PDB entry 3PV4 | X-ray diffraction, 3.10 A resolution | chain A

== Chain A ==
Name: DegQ
Source organism: Legionella fallonii
Notes: engineered mutation(s): Delta(343-439)
Sequence (354 residues; each row starts with the number of its first residue; numbers below 1 keep their minus sign (Met-11 is residue -11)):
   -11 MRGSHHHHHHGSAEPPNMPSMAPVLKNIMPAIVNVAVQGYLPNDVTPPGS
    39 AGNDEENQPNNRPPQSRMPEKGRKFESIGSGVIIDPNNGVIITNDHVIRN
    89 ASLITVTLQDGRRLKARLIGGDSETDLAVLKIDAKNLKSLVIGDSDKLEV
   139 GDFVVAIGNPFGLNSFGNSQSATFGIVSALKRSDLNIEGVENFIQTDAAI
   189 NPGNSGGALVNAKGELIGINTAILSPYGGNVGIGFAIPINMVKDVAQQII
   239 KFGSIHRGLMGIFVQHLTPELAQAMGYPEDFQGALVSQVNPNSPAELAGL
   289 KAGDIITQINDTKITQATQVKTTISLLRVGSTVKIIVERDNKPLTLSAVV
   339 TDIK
Unresolved in the structure: -11 to 5, 32-60, 152-156, 170-179, 189-192, 213-218, 341-342
Ion coordination: Cd2+ near Glu258 (its only coordinating residue here)
Reported in the primary citation:
  - contacts within the chain: Glu112-His244 (hydrogen bond), Gln236-Ser275 (hydrogen bond)
  - conformationally variable residues (loop rearrangement): His84, Gly241 to Gly249

== In short ==
From the paper: conformational variability at His84 and Gly241; contacts within the chain involving Glu112,
His244 and Gln236 among others.
Chain A is DegQ (Legionella fallonii); the structure, Structure of Legionella fallonii DegQ (Delta-PDZ2
variant), was determined by X-ray diffraction (same publication as 3PV2, 3PV3 and 3PV5).
